Entry 6TQO (electron microscopy, 3.80 A resolution); this record covers chains X and R of the 15 polymer chains in the assembly.

== Chain X ==
Name: DNA-directed RNA polymerase subunit beta
Organism: Escherichia coli
Notes: EC 2.7.7.6
UniProtKB: P0A8V4 (RPOB_ECO57); numbering as in UniProt (aligned over 1-1342)
Amino-acid sequence (1342 residues; numbered 1 to 1342; the number before each row is that of its first residue):
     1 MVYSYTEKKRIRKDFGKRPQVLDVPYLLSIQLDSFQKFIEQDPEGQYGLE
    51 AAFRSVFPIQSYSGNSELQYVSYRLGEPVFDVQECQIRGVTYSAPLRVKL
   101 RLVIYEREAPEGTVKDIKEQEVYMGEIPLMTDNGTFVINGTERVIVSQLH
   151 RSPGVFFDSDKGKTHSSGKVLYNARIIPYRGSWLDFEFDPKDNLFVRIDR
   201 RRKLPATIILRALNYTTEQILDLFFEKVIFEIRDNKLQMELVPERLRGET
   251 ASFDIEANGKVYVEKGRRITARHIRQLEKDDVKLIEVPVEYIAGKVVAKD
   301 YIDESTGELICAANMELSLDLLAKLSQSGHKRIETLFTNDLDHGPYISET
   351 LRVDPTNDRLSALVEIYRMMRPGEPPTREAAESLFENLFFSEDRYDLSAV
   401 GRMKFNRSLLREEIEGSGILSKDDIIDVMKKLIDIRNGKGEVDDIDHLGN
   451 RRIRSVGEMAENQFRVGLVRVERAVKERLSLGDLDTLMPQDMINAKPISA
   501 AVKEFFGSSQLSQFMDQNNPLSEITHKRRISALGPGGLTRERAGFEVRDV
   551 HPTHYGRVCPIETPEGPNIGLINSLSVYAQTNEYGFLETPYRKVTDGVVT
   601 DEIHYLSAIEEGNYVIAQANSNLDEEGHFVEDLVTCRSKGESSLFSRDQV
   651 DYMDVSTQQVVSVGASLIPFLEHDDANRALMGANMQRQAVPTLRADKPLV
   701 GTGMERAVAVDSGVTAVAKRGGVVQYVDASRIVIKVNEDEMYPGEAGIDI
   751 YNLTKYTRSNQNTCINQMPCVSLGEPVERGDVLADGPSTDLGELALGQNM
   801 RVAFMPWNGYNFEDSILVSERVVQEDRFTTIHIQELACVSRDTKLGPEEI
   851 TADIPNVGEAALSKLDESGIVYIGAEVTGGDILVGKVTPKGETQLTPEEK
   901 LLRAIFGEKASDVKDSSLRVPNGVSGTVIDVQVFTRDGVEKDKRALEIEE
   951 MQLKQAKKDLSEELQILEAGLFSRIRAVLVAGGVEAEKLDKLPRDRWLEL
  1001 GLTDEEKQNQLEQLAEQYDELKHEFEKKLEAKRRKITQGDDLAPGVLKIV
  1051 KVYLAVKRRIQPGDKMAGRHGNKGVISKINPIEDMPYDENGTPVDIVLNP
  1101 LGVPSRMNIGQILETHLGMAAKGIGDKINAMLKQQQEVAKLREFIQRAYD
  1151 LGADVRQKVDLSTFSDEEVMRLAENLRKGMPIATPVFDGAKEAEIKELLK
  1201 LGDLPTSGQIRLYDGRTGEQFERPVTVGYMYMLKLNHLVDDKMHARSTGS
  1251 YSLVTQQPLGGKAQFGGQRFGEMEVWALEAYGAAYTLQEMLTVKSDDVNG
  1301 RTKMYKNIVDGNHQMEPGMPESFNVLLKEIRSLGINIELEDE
Swiss-Prot annotation at these positions:
  - modified residue (N6-acetyllysine): Lys-1022, Lys-1200

== Chain R ==
Molecule: rrnGnut RNA
Sequence (85 nucleotides; row label = number of the first residue in the row):
     1 GCCGCGCCGCUGAGAAAAAGCGAAGCGGCACUGCUCUUUAACAAUUUAUC
    51 AGACAAUCUGUGUGGGUGUAGACCUGGCGUGUGGC
Disordered / not traced: 1-29, 53-55, 67-74
Ion coordination: Mg2+: C85 (shared with 3 residues of chain Y)

== Chain X / chain R interface ==
Pairs across the interface (13; chain X residue first):
  Gln-510(X) with G81(R), hydrogen bond to the phosphate
  Arg-540(X) with U82(R), salt bridge to the phosphate
  Pro-564(X) with G83(R), phosphate contact
  Glu-565(X) with G84(R), phosphate contact
  Asn-568(X) with G83(R), phosphate contact
  Asn-684(X) with G84(R), phosphate contact
  Gln-688(X) with G83(R), hydrogen bond to the sugar; G84(R), sugar contact
  Lys-1073(X) with C85(R), phosphate contact
  His-1237(X) with G84(R), sugar contact
  Leu-1253(X) with G76(R), sugar contact
  Leu-1259(X) with G76(R), sugar contact; G77(R), phosphate contact
Also at the interface, not in a pair above, chain X (17 interface residues in all): Gln-513, Arg-529, Leu-533, Met-685, Arg-687, Ser-1252

== In short ==
Chain X and chain R form an interface of 17 and 7 residues respectively; the contacts include 2 hydrogen bonds
and 1 salt bridge. Among the polar pairs are Gln-688(X)/G83(R), Gln-510(X)/G81(R) and Arg-540(X)/U82(R).
Chain X is DNA-directed RNA polymerase subunit beta (Escherichia coli) and chain R is rrnGnut RNA; the
structure, rrn anti-termination complex, was determined by electron microscopy (same publication as 6TQN).
